Entry 1GA2 (X-ray diffraction, 1.70 A resolution); this record covers chain A.

[Chain A]
Name: Endoglucanase 9G
From: Clostridium cellulolyticum
Notes: EC 3.2.1.4
UniProtKB: P37700 (GUNG_CLOCE); residues 1-614 here correspond to UniProt positions 36-649 (UniProt number = residue number + 35)
Amino-acid sequence (614 residues; row label = number of the first residue in the row):
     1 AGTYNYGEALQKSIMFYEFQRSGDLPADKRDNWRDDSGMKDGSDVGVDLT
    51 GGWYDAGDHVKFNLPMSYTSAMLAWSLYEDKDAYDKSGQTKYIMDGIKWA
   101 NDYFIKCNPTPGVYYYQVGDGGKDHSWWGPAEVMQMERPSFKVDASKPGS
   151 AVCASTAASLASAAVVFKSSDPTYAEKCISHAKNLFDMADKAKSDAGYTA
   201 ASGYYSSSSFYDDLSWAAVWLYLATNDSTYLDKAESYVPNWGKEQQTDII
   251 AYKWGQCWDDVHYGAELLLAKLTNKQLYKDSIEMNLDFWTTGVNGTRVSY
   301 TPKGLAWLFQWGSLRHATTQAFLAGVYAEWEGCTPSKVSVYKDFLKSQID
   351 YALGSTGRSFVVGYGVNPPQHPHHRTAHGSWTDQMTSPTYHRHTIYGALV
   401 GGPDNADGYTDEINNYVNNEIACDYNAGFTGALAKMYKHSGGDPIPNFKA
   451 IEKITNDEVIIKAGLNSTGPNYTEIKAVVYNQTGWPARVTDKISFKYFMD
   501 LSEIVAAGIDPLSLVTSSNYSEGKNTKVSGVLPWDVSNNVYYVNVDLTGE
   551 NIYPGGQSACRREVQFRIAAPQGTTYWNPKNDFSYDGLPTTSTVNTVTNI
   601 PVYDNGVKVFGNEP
Unresolved in the structure: 1-3
Sequence notes: conflict T574 (Arg609 in P37700), T575 (Arg610 in P37700)
Metal / ion sites: Mg2+ site 1 near D24 (its only coordinating residue here); Ca2+ site 1: S209, D212, D213, D259; Mg2+ site 2 near H371 (its only coordinating residue here); Ca2+ site 2: D500, E503, N578, N581, D582; Mg2+ site 3 near D500 (its only coordinating residue here)
Swiss-Prot annotation at these positions:
  - active site: D58 (Nucleophile), H373, D411, E420
What the authors report for this chain:
  - binding site for beta-D-glucopyranose: H125, Y204, Y205, W254, D259, D260, F309, W311, R315, H373, R375, Y416, E420
  - conformationally variable residues (loop rearrangement, side-chain flip): W311, N415 to N419
  - Mg2+ coordination through a water molecule: E420
  - catalytic residues: D55 (by similarity / conservation)

[Overview]
S209, D212, D213 and D259 form the Ca2+ site 1. D500, E503, N578, N581 and D582 form the Ca2+ site 2. UniProt
lists 4 active-site residues. From the paper: the catalytic residue D55; a binding site for
beta-D-glucopyranose at H125, Y204 and Y205 among others.
Chain A is Endoglucanase 9G (Clostridium cellulolyticum); the structure, The crystal structure of
endoglucanase 9G from clostridium cellulolyticum complexed with cellobiose, was determined by X-ray
diffraction, deposited together with 1G87 and 1KFG.
